8QRE - chains A and F of the 6 polymer chains in the assembly; structure by X-ray diffraction, 2.30 A resolution.

# Chain A
Molecule: Cholera enterotoxin subunit A
Source organism: Vibrio cholerae O1
UniProtKB: P01555 (CHTA_VIBCH); residues 1-240 here correspond to UniProt positions 19-258 (UniProt number = residue number + 18)
Chain sequence (240 residues; numbered 1 to 240; the number before each row is that of its first residue):
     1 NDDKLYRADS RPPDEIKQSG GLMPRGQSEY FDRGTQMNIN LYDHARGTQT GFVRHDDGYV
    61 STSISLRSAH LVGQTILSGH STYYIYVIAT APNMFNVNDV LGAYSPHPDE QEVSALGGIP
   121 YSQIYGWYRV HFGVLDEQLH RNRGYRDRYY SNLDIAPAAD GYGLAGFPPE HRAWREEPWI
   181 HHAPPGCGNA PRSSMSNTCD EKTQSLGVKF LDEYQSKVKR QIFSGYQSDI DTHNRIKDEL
Disordered / not traced: 238-240
Cystine bridges: Cys-187/Cys-199
Curated features (UniProtKB/Swiss-Prot):
  - active site: Glu-112
  - binding site (NAD(+)): Arg-7 to Ser-10, Met-23 to Arg-25

# Chain F
Molecule: Cholera enterotoxin subunit B
Source organism: Vibrio cholerae O1
UniProtKB: P01556 (CHTB_VIBCH); residues 1-103 here correspond to UniProt positions 22-124 (UniProt number = residue number + 21)
Chain sequence (103 residues; row label = number of the first residue in the row):
     1 TPQNITDLCA EYHNTQIHTL NDKIFSYTES LAGKREMAII TFKNGATFQV EVPGSQHIDS
    61 QKKAIERMKD TLRIAYLTEA KVEKLCVWNN KTPHAIAAIS MAN
Construct notes: engineered mutation His-18 (Tyr39 in P01556), Thr-47 (Ile68 in P01556)
Cystine bridges: Cys-9/Cys-86

# How chain A and chain F interact
Residue-residue contacts - 16 pairs, chain A then chain F:
  Arg-148(A) with Asn-103(F)
  Tyr-149(A) with Glu-79(F)
  Arg-220(A) with Tyr-76(F), hydrogen bond (side chain-backbone); Leu-77(F), hydrogen bond (side chain-backbone); Glu-79(F)
  Gln-221(A) with Thr-78(F), hydrogen bond (side chain-backbone)
  Ser-224(A) with Ile-74(F); Leu-77(F); Thr-78(F)
  Gly-225(A) with Thr-78(F)
  Ser-228(A) with Ile-74(F)
  Ile-230(A) with Asp-70(F)
  Asp-231(A) with Arg-67(F), salt bridge; Asp-70(F)
  Thr-232(A) with Asp-70(F), hydrogen bond
  His-233(A) with Lys-63(F)
Other interface residues (no listed pair), chain A (13 interface residues in all): Gln-227, Ile-236
Other interface residues (no listed pair), chain F (11 interface residues in all): Glu-66, Arg-73

# Summary
Chain A and chain F form an interface of 13 and 11 residues respectively; the contacts include 4 hydrogen
bonds and 1 salt bridge. Polar contacts include Asp-231(A)/Arg-67(F), Arg-220(A)/Tyr-76(F) and
Arg-220(A)/Leu-77(F). UniProt lists active-site residue Glu-112(A) and 7 NAD+-binding residues on chain A.
Chain A is Cholera enterotoxin subunit A and chain F is Cholera enterotoxin subunit B, both from Vibrio
cholerae O1; the structure, Cholera holotoxin (wildtype), was determined by X-ray diffraction.
